1IXR - chains B and C of the 3 polymer chains in the assembly; structure by X-ray diffraction, 3.30 A resolution.

[Chain B]
Protein: Holliday junction DNA helicase ruvA
Organism: Thermus thermophilus
UniProtKB: Q9F1Q3 (RUVA_THET8); residue numbers follow UniProt; this construct covers 1-191
Chain sequence (191 residues; numbered 1 to 191; the number before each row is that of its first residue):
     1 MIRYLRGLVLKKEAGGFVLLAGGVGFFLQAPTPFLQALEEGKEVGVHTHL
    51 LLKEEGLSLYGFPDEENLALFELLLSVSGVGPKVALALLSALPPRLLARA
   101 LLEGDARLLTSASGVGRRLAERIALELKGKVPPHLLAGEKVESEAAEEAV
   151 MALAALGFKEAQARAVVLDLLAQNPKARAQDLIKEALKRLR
UniProt features mapped onto this chain:
  - region: Pro-132 to Ser-143 (Flexible linker)
  - motif: Glu-54, Glu-55 (Acidic pin)
  - mutagenesis: Glu-121 to Glu-126 (Only one RuvA tetramer is found in the RuvA-RuvB-HJ complex, cannot form octameric RuvA, poor branch migration, poorly stimulates RuvB ATPase), Leu-125 to Glu-126 (Only one RuvA tetramer is found in the RuvA-RuvB-HJ complex, cannot form octameric RuvA. Binds HJ DNA, poor branch migration, poorly stimulates RuvB ATPase)

[Chain C]
Protein: RuvB
Organism: Thermus thermophilus
Notes: EC 3.6.1.3
UniProtKB: Q5SL87 (RUVB_THET8); residue numbers follow UniProt; this construct covers 1-312
Chain sequence (312 residues; numbered 1 to 312; the number before each row is that of its first residue):
     1 MEDLALRPKTLDEYIGQERLKQKLRVYLEAAKARKEPLEHLLLFGPPGLG
    51 KTTLAHVIAHELGVNLRVTSGPAIEKPGDLAAILANSLEEGDILFIDEIH
   101 RLSRQAEEHLYPAMEDFVMDIVIGQGPAARTIRLELPRFTLIGATTRPGL
   151 ITAPLLSRFGIVEHLEYYTPEELAQGVMRDARLLGVRITEEAALEIGRRS
   201 RGTMRVAKRLFRRVRDFAQVAGEEVITRERALEALAALGLDELGLEKRDR
   251 EILEVLILRFGGGPVGLATLATALSEDPGTLEEVHEPYLIRQGLLKRTPR
   301 GRVATELARRHL
Unresolved in the structure: 1-4
Sequence notes: engineered mutation Arg-309 (Tyr in Q5SL87)
Ligand contacts: AMP-PNP (ANP; phosphoaminophosphonic acid-adenylate ester): Arg-7, Tyr-14, Ile-15, Gly-48, Gly-50, Lys-51, Thr-52, Thr-53, Asp-97, Met-204, Arg-205, Lys-208
UniProt features mapped onto this chain:
  - binding site (ATP): Tyr-14, Ile-15, Gly-48, Lys-51, Thr-52, Thr-53, Asp-97, Thr-146, Tyr-168, Arg-205
  - binding site (Mg(2+)): Thr-52
  - binding site (DNA): Arg-297, Arg-302

[Interface between chain B and chain C]
Contacting residue pairs (17; chain B residue first):
  Ser-143(B) with Arg-130(C), hydrogen bond
  Glu-148(B) with Arg-130(C), salt bridge; Ile-132(C)
  Met-151(B) with Ile-123(C), hydrophobic
  Ala-152(B) with Ile-132(C), hydrophobic
  Leu-156(B) with Lys-76(C); Pro-77(C); Gly-78(C), hydrogen bond (backbone-backbone); Met-119(C), hydrophobic; Ile-121(C), hydrophobic
  Gly-157(B) with Pro-77(C)
  Phe-158(B) with Lys-76(C)
  Gln-180(B) with Leu-134(C), hydrogen bond (side chain-backbone); Glu-135(C)
  Ile-183(B) with Leu-134(C), hydrophobic
  Lys-184(B) with Ala-85(C)
  Leu-187(B) with Ala-82(C), hydrophobic
Other interface residues (no listed pair), chain B (14 interface residues in all): Ala-155, Leu-190, Arg-191
Other interface residues (no listed pair), chain C (16 interface residues in all): Ala-81, Asn-86, Val-122, Gln-125

[Summary]
14 residues of chain B face 16 of chain C across their interface; the contacts include 3 hydrogen bonds and 1
salt bridge. Among the polar pairs are Glu-148(B)/Arg-130(C), Ser-143(B)/Arg-130(C) and Gln-180(B)/Leu-134(C).
Bound to chain C: AMP-PNP.
Chain B is Holliday junction DNA helicase ruvA and chain C is RuvB, both from Thermus thermophilus; the
structure, RuvA-RuvB complex, was determined by X-ray diffraction, deposited together with 1IXS.
